6HON - chains A and B; structure by X-ray diffraction, 2.20 A resolution.

== Chain A ==
Name: CCR4-NOT transcription complex subunit 9
Organism: Homo sapiens
UniProtKB: Q92600 (CNOT9_HUMAN); residue numbers follow UniProt; this construct covers 19-285
Sequence (273 residues; row label = number of the first residue in the row):
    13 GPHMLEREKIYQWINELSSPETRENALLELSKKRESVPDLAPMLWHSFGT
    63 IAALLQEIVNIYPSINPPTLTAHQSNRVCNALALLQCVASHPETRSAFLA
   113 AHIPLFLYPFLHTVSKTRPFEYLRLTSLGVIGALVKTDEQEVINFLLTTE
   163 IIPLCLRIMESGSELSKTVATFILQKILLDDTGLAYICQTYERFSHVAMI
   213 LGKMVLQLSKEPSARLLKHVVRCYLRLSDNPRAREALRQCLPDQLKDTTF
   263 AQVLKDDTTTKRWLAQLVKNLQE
Unresolved in the structure: 13-14
Sequence notes: expression tag (13-18)
Bound ions: Na+ near Q201 (its only coordinating residue here)
What the authors report for this chain:
  - mutagenesis - V181E: abolished binding to Hs NOT4 CBM

== Chain B ==
Name: CCR4-NOT transcription complex subunit 4, isoform L
UniProtKB: M9PCL9 (M9PCL9_DROME); residues 813-838 here = UniProt positions 813-838
Sequence (26 residues; each row starts with the number of its first residue):
   813 DDDLGFDPFVETQKGLAELMENEVVQ
Unresolved in the structure: 813

== How chain A and chain B interact ==
Residue-residue contacts (42; chain A residue first):
  R46(A) with D819(B), salt bridge; F821(B); V822(B)
  E47(A) with D819(B)
  T83(A) with E835(B)
  A84(A) with L831(B), hydrophobic; M832(B), hydrophobic; E835(B), hydrogen bond (backbone-side chain)
  H85(A) with M832(B); E835(B), salt bridge
  S87(A) with L828(B)
  N88(A) with L828(B); M832(B)
  C91(A) with F821(B); T824(B)
  N92(A) with F821(B); Q825(B)
  A95(A) with F821(B), hydrophobic
  R130(A) with L828(B); L831(B)
  P131(A) with L828(B), hydrophobic; L831(B)
  Y134(A) with T824(B), hydrogen bond (backbone-side chain); G827(B); L828(B), hydrophobic
  L137(A) with P820(B); T824(B)
  T138(A) with T824(B), hydrogen bond
  G141(A) with P820(B)
  K148(A) with D815(B)
  L177(A) with F818(B); E823(B)
  T180(A) with F818(B)
  V181(A) with L816(B), hydrophobic; F818(B), hydrophobic; P820(B), hydrophobic
  F184(A) with D815(B)
  R227(A) with L816(B); F818(B)
  K230(A) with D814(B); D815(B), hydrogen bond (side chain-backbone)
  H231(A) with D815(B), hydrogen bond (side chain-backbone)
Also at the interface, not in a pair above, chain A (25 interface residues in all): S43
Also at the interface, not in a pair above, chain B (18 interface residues in all): G817, V836
Interface features reported in the paper:
  - hot spots on chain A (mutagenesis) - Y134D/G141W: abolished binding to CCR4-NOT transcription complex subunit 4, isoform L (chain B)
  - hot spots on chain B (mutagenesis) - F821D, L828E: abolished binding to CCR4-NOT transcription complex subunit 9 (chain A)

== In short ==
The interface between chain A and chain B involves 25 residues on one side and 18 on the other, with 5
hydrogen bonds and 2 salt bridges. Polar contacts include R46(A)-D819(B), H85(A)-E835(B) and A84(A)-E835(B).
The paper reports that F821D and L828E of chain B abolish binding to CCR4-NOT transcription complex subunit 9
(chain A); V181E of chain A abolishes binding to Hs NOT4 CBM.
Here chain A is CCR4-NOT transcription complex subunit 9 (Homo sapiens) and chain B is CCR4-NOT transcription
complex subunit 4, isoform L. Entry 6HON (Drosophila NOT4 CBM peptide bound to human CAF40) was determined by
X-ray diffraction together with 6HOM from the same study.
